Entry 2UUC (X-ray diffraction, 3.10 A resolution); this record covers chains A and N of the 23 polymer chains in the assembly.

== Chain A ==
Molecule: 16S Ribosomal RNA
From: Thermus thermophilus
Sequence (1522 nucleotides; numbered 0 to 1544 plus 21 insertion-coded residues; 44 numbers in that range are skipped by the numbering (no residue carries them; nothing is unmodelled there); the number before each row is that of its first residue; a row labelled like 189A-189L holds insertion residues (189A, then the next letters in order); numbering starts at 0):
     0 UUUGUUGGAGAGUUUGAUCCUGGCUCAGGGUGAACGCUGGCGGCGUGCCU
    50 AAGACAUGCAAGUCGUGCGGGCCG
    76 CGGGGUUUU
    88 ACUCCG
    96 UGGUCAGCGGCGGACGGGUGAGUAACGCGUGGGU
  129A G
   130 ACCUACCCGGAAGAGGGGGACAACCCGGGGAAACUCGGGCUAAUCCCCCA
   180 UGUGGACCCG
189A-189L CCCCUUGGGGUG
   190 UGUCCAAAGGGCUUU
   216 GCCCGCUUCCGGAUGGGCCCGCGUCCCAUCAGCUAGUUGGUGGGGUAAUG
   266 GCCCACCAAGGCGACGACGGGUAGCCGGUCUGAGAGGAUGGCCGGCCACA
   316 GGGGCACUGAGACACGGGCCCCACUCCUACGGGAGGCAGCAGUUAGGAAU
   366 CUUCCGCAAUGGGCGCAAGCCUGACGGAGCGACGCCGCUUGGAGGAAGAA
   416 GCCCUUCGGGGUGUAAACUCCUGA
   441 ACCCGGGACGAAACCCCC
   460 GA
   470 CGAGGGGA
   479 CUGACGGUACCGGGGUAA
   498 UAGCGCCGGCCAACUCCGUGCCAGCAGCCGCGGUAAUACGGAGGGCGCGA
   548 GCGUUACCCGGAUUCACUGGGCGUAAAGGGCGUGUAGGCGGCCUGGGGCG
   598 UCCCAUGUGAAAGACCACGGCUCAACCGUGGGGGAGCGUGGGAUACGCUC
   648 AGGCUAGACGGUGGGAGAGGGUGGUGGAAUUCCCGGAGUAGCGGUGAAAU
   698 GCGCAGAUACCGGGAGGAACGCCGAUGGCGAAGGCAGCCACCUGGUCCAC
   748 CCGUGACGCUGAGGCGCGAAAGCGUGGGGAGCAAACCGGAUUAGAUACCC
   798 GGGUAGUCCACGCCCUAAACGAUGCGCGCUAGGUCUCUGGGUCU
   848 CCUGGGGGCCGAAGCUAACGCGUUAAGCGCGCCGCCUGGGGAGUACGGCC
   898 GCAAGGCUGAAACUCAAAGGAAUUGACGGGGGCCCGCACAAGCGGUGGAG
   948 CAUGUGGUUUAAUUCGAAGCAACGCGAAGAACCUUACCAGGCCUUGACAU
   998 GCUA
 1001A G
  1002 GGAACCCGGGUGAAAGCCUGGGGUGCCCC
1030A-1030D GCGA
  1031 GGGGAGCCCUAGCACAGGUGCUGCAUGGCCGUCGUCAGCUCGUGCCGUGA
  1081 GGUGUUGGGUUAAGUCCCGCAACGAGCGCAACCCCCGCCGUUAGUUGCCA
  1131 GCGGUUCGGCCGGGCACUCUAACGGGACUGCCCGCG
  1168 AAAGCGGGAGGAAGGAGGGGACGACGUCUGGUCAGCAUGGCCCUUACGGC
  1218 CUGGGCGACACACGUGCUACAAUGCCCACUACAAAGCGAUGCCACCCGGC
  1268 AACGGGGAGCUAAUCGCAAAAAGGUGGGCCCAGUUCGGAUUGGGGUCUGC
  1318 AACCCGACCCCAUGAAGCCGGAAUCGCUAGUAAUCGCGGAUCAGCC
 1363A A
  1364 UGCCGCGGUGAAUACGUUCCCGGGCCUUGUACACACCGCCCGUCACGCCA
  1414 UGGGAGCGGGCUCUACCCGAAGUCGCCGG
1442A-1442B GA
  1443 GCCUA
  1452 C
  1456 GGGCAGGCGCCGAGGGUAGGGCCCGUGACUGGGGCGAAGUCGUAACAAGG
  1506 UAGCUGUACCGGAAGGUGCGGCUGGAUCACCUCCUUUCU
Disordered / not traced: 0-4, 1534-1538
Metal / ion sites: Mg2+ site 1: U12, G21, G22; Mg2+ site 2: U12, C526, A914; K+ site 1 near U14 (its only coordinating residue here); Mg2+ site 3 near G21 (its only coordinating residue here); Mg2+ site 4: U37, G38; Mg2+ site 5 near C48 (its only coordinating residue here); Mg2+ site 6: C48, G115; Mg2+ site 7 near A53 (its only coordinating residue here); Mg2+ site 8: C58, U387, G388; Mg2+ site 9: A59, U387; Mg2+ site 10: G61, U62, G105; Mg2+ site 11: G107, G326; 105 more Mg2+ sites not listed; 44 more K+ sites not listed
Small-molecule neighbours: paromomycin (PAR): G1405, U1406, C1407, A1408, C1409, C1490, G1491, A1492, A1493, G1494, U1495, C1496

== Chain N ==
Name: 30S ribosomal protein S14
From: Thermus thermophilus
Reference sequence: Q5SHQ1 (RS14_THET8); residues 2-61 here correspond to UniProt positions 1-60 (UniProt number = residue number - 1)
Chain sequence (61 residues; each row starts with the number of its first residue):
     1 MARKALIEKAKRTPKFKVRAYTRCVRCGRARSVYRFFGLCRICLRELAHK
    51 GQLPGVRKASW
Disordered / not traced: 1
Metal / ion sites: Zn2+: Cys24, Cys27, Cys40; Mg2+ near Ala30 (its only coordinating residue here)

== How chain A and chain N interact ==
Pairs across the interface - 72 pairs, chain A then chain N:
  G973(A) - Arg29(N)  hydrogen bond to the sugar
  G973(A) - Arg41(N)  hydrogen bond to the phosphate
  A974(A) - Arg29(N)  salt bridge to the phosphate
  A974(A) - Arg31(N)  hydrogen bond to the sugar
  A974(A) - Ser32(N)  phosphate contact
  A974(A) - Arg41(N)  salt bridge to the phosphate
  A975(A) - Ser32(N)  hydrogen bond to the sugar
  A975(A) - Tyr34(N)  base contact
  G976(A) - Arg31(N)  phosphate contact
  G976(A) - Ser32(N)  hydrogen bond to the phosphate
  C979(A) - Val18(N)  base contact
  C979(A) - Arg19(N)  hydrogen bond to the base
  C980(A) - Arg19(N)  hydrogen bond to the sugar
  C980(A) - Tyr21(N)  sugar contact
  U981(A) - Leu6(N)  phosphate contact
  U981(A) - Tyr21(N)  sugar contact
  U981(A) - Arg23(N)  phosphate contact
  U981(A) - Ala30(N)  phosphate contact
  U982(A) - Leu6(N)  sugar contact
  U982(A) - Arg23(N)  salt bridge to the phosphate
  U982(A) - Ala30(N)  phosphate contact
  A983(A) - Arg3(N)  salt bridge to the phosphate
  A983(A) - Leu6(N)  phosphate contact
  A994(A) - Ala5(N)  base contact
  A994(A) - Glu8(N)  sugar contact
  C995(A) - Lys4(N)  hydrogen bond to the base
  A1015(A) - Lys15(N)  phosphate contact
  A1016(A) - Lys15(N)  salt bridge to the phosphate
  G1047(A) - Lys4(N)  salt bridge to the phosphate
  G1048(A) - Arg3(N)  phosphate contact
  G1048(A) - Lys4(N)  hydrogen bond to the phosphate
  U1049(A) - Ala2(N)  hydrogen bond to the base
  U1049(A) - Arg3(N)  phosphate contact
  C1059(A) - Arg45(N)  hydrogen bond to the phosphate
  C1060(A) - Arg45(N)  salt bridge to the phosphate
  C1114(A) - Ser60(N)  hydrogen bond to the sugar
  C1115(A) - Ser60(N)  sugar contact
  C1115(A) - Trp61(N)  sugar contact
  G1186(A) - Trp61(N)  hydrogen bond to the base
  G1187(A) - Ser60(N)  hydrogen bond to the base
  G1187(A) - Trp61(N)  sugar contact
  A1188(A) - Lys58(N)  hydrogen bond to the phosphate
  A1188(A) - Ser60(N)  sugar contact
  C1189(A) - Lys58(N)  salt bridge to the phosphate
  G1202(A) - Ala2(N)  phosphate contact
  G1202(A) - Cys27(N)  hydrogen bond to the sugar
  G1202(A) - Arg29(N)  sugar contact
  G1202(A) - Ile42(N)  base contact
  G1202(A) - Cys43(N)  base contact
  G1202(A) - Glu46(N)  hydrogen bond to the base
  C1203(A) - Ala2(N)  hydrogen bond to the phosphate
  C1203(A) - Cys27(N)  sugar contact
  G1216(A) - Arg3(N)  salt bridge to the phosphate
  G1216(A) - Ala5(N)  phosphate contact
  C1217(A) - Arg3(N)  salt bridge to the phosphate
  C1217(A) - Ala5(N)  phosphate contact
  U1219(A) - Arg19(N)  salt bridge to the phosphate
  G1316(A) - Val18(N)  phosphate contact
  C1317(A) - Phe16(N)  stacking on the base
  C1317(A) - Lys17(N)  phosphate contact
  C1317(A) - Val18(N)  base contact
  C1317(A) - Arg19(N)  base contact
  A1357(A) - Tyr34(N)  sugar contact
  U1358(A) - Val33(N)  sugar contact
  U1358(A) - Tyr34(N)  phosphate contact
  U1358(A) - Arg35(N)  hydrogen bond to the phosphate
  C1359(A) - Thr22(N)  phosphate contact
  C1359(A) - Val33(N)  phosphate contact
  C1359(A) - Arg35(N)  salt bridge to the phosphate
  A1360(A) - Arg35(N)  salt bridge to the phosphate
  G1368(A) - Trp61(N)  hydrogen bond to the phosphate
  C1369(A) - Trp61(N)  hydrogen bond to the phosphate
Other interface residues (no listed pair), chain A (42 interface residues in all): A977, A996, G1058, C1113, A1318
Other interface residues (no listed pair), chain N (34 interface residues in all): Lys11, Arg26, Phe36, Arg57

== In short ==
42 residues of chain A and 34 residues of chain N are in contact, with 21 hydrogen bonds, 13 salt bridges and
1 aromatic stacking contact. Polar pairs include C979(A)-Arg19(N), C995(A)-Lys4(N) and U1049(A)-Ala2(N). Bound
to chain A: paromomycin.
Chain A is 16S Ribosomal RNA and chain N is 30S ribosomal protein S14, both from Thermus thermophilus; the
structure, Structure of the Thermus thermophilus 30S ribosomal subunit complexed with a Valine-ASL with cmo5U
in position ..., was determined by X-ray diffraction, deposited together with 2UU9, 2UUA and 2UUB.
